2CLL - chains A and B; structure by X-ray diffraction, 1.60 A resolution.

Chain A:
Protein: Tryptophan synthase alpha chain
Organism: Salmonella typhimurium
Notes: EC 4.2.1.20
UniProtKB: P00929 (TRPA_SALTY); numbering as in UniProt (aligned over 1-268)
Sequence (268 residues; each row starts with the number of its first residue):
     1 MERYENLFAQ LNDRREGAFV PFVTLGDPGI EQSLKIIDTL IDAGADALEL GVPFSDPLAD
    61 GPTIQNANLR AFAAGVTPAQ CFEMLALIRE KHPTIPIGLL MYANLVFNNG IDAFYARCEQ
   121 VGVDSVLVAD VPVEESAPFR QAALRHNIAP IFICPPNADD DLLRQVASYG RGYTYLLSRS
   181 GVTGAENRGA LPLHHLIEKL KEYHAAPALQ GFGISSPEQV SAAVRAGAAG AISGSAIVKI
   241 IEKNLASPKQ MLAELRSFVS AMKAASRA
Not modelled in the structure: 1, 185-193
Swiss-Prot annotation at these positions:
  - active site (Proton acceptor): Glu-49, Asp-60
Residues lining bound ligands: F9F (2-({[4-(trifluoromethoxy)phenyl]sulfonyl}amino)ethyl dihydrogen phosphate): Phe-22, Glu-49, Ala-59, Asp-60, Ile-64, Leu-100, Leu-127, Ala-129, Ile-153, Tyr-175, Leu-177, Arg-179, Thr-183, Gly-184, Phe-212, Gly-213, Ile-214, Ile-232, Ser-233, Gly-234, Ser-235

Chain B:
Protein: Tryptophan synthase beta chain
Organism: Salmonella typhimurium
Notes: EC 4.2.1.20
UniProtKB: P0A2K1 (TRPB_SALTY); residues 2-397 here correspond to UniProt positions 1-396 (UniProt number = residue number - 1)
Sequence (396 residues; numbered 2 to 397; the number before each row is that of its first residue):
     2 TTLLNPYFGE FGGMYVPQIL MPALNQLEEA FVSAQKDPEF QAQFADLLKN YAGRPTALTK
    62 CQNITAGTRT TLYLKREDLL HGGAHKTNQV LGQALLAKRM GKSEIIAETG AGQHGVASAL
   122 ASALLGLKCR IYMGAKDVER QSPNVFRMRL MGAEVIPVHS GSATLKDACN EALRDWSGSY
   182 ETAHYMLGTA AGPHPYPTIV REFQRMIGEE TKAQILDKEG RLPDAVIACV GGGSNAIGMF
   242 ADFINDTSVG LIGVEPGGHG IETGEHGAPL KHGRVGIYFG MKAPMMQTAD GQIEESYSIS
   302 AGLDFPSVGP QHAYLNSIGR ADYVSITDDE ALEAFKTLCR HEGIIPALES SHALAHALKM
   362 MREQPEKEQL LVVNLSGRGD KDIFTVHDIL KARGEI
Not modelled in the structure: 396-397
Bound ions: Na+: Gly-232, Phe-306, Ser-308
Residues lining bound ligands: pyridoxyl-serine-5-monophosphate (PLS; [3-hydroxy-2-methyl-5-phosphonooxymethyl-pyridin-4-ylmethyl]-serine): Ala-85, His-86, Lys-87, Glu-109, Thr-110, Gly-111, Ala-112, Gly-113, Gln-114, His-115, Leu-166, Gly-189, Thr-190, Cys-230, Val-231, Gly-232, Gly-233, Gly-234, Ser-235, Asn-236, Ala-237, Ala-302, Gly-303, Leu-304, Asp-305, Ala-348, Glu-350, Ser-377, Gly-378

Interface between chain A and chain B:
Residue-residue contacts (63):
  Pro-53(A) with Gln-293(B), hydrogen bond (backbone-side chain)
  Phe-54(A) with Gly-292(B); Gln-293(B)
  Ser-55(A) with Gln-293(B), hydrogen bond (backbone-side chain); Ile-294(B), hydrogen bond (side chain-backbone)
  Asp-56(A) with Lys-167(B), salt bridge; Asp-168(B); Asn-171(B), hydrogen bond; Tyr-279(B), hydrogen bond; Ile-294(B)
  Pro-57(A) with Arg-175(B), hydrogen bond (backbone-side chain)
  Leu-58(A) with Pro-18(B); Asn-171(B); Leu-174(B), hydrophobic; Arg-175(B)
  Asp-60(A) with Arg-175(B), hydrogen bond (backbone-side chain)
  Gln-65(A) with Ser-161(B); Arg-175(B)
  Phe-72(A) with Gln-293(B)
  Thr-77(A) with Asp-291(B)
  Pro-78(A) with Asp-291(B)
  Ala-103(A) with Ile-278(B), hydrophobic
  Asn-104(A) with Gly-277(B); Ile-278(B), hydrogen bond (side chain-backbone); Gln-288(B), hydrogen bond; Gly-292(B), hydrogen bond (side chain-backbone); Ile-294(B)
  Leu-105(A) with Asp-291(B); Gly-292(B)
  Phe-107(A) with Val-276(B); Ile-278(B), hydrophobic; Lys-283(B)
  Asn-108(A) with Arg-275(B), hydrogen bond; Gln-288(B); Ala-290(B), hydrogen bond (side chain-backbone); Asp-291(B); Gly-292(B)
  Ala-129(A) with Pro-18(B)
  Asp-130(A) with Tyr-16(B); Val-17(B), hydrogen bond (backbone-backbone)
  Pro-132(A) with Met-15(B); Val-17(B); Gln-19(B); Met-22(B), hydrophobic
  Val-133(A) with Gln-19(B), hydrogen bond (backbone-side chain)
  Glu-134(A) with Gln-19(B), hydrogen bond; Met-22(B)
  Glu-135(A) with Tyr-8(B), hydrogen bond; Gly-14(B); Met-15(B), hydrogen bond (side chain-backbone); Tyr-16(B)
  Ile-153(A) with Gln-19(B)
  Pro-155(A) with Ile-20(B), hydrophobic
  Pro-156(A) with Ile-20(B)
  Asn-157(A) with Tyr-181(B)
  Leu-162(A) with Gln-19(B)
  Ser-180(A) with Ile-20(B); Ser-178(B); Tyr-181(B)
  Gly-181(A) with Ser-178(B), hydrogen bond (backbone-backbone); Gly-179(B)
  Val-182(A) with Arg-175(B); Ser-178(B)
Other interface residues (no listed pair), chain A (34 interface residues in all): Ala-59, Val-131, Phe-139, Leu-177
Other interface residues (no listed pair), chain B (35 interface residues in all): Thr-2, Pro-23, Glu-172, Met-286, Thr-289

Overview:
Chain A and chain B form an interface of 34 and 35 residues respectively, with 18 hydrogen bonds and 1 salt
bridge. Polar pairs include Asp-56(A)/Lys-167(B), Pro-53(A)/Gln-293(B) and Ser-55(A)/Gln-293(B). Chain A binds
compound F9F. Ligands of chain B: pyridoxyl-serine-5-monophosphate.
Chain A is Tryptophan synthase alpha chain and chain B is Tryptophan synthase beta chain, both from Salmonella
typhimurium; the structure, Tryptophan Synthase (external aldimine state) in complex with N-(4'-
trifluoromethoxybenzenesulfonyl)-2-amino-1-ethylphosphate (F9), was determined by X-ray diffraction (same
publication as 2J9X, 2CLM and 2CLO).
